Entry 8SNZ (X-ray diffraction, 2.17 A resolution); this record covers chain A.

Chain A:
Molecule: Flavodoxin
Source organism: Rhodopseudomonas palustris
Reference sequence: Q6N7Y7 (Q6N7Y7_RHOPA); numbering as in UniProt (aligned over 1-160)
Amino-acid sequence (167 residues; row label = number of the first residue in the row; numbers below 1 keep their minus sign (Ala-6 is residue -6)):
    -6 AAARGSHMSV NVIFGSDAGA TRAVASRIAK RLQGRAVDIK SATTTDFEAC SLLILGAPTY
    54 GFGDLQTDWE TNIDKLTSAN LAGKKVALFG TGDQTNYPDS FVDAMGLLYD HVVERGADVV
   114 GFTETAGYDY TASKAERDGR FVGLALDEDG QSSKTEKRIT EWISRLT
Construct notes: expression tag (-6 to 0)
Residues lining bound ligands: FMN (flavin mononucleotide): Gly8, Ser9, Asp10, Ala11, Gly12, Ala13, Thr14, Arg15, Pro51, Thr52, Tyr53, Gly54, Gly56, Thr84, Gly85, Asp86, Tyr90, Ser93, Phe94, Val95, Asp142
From the paper describing this entry:
  - binding site for flavin mononucleotide: Tyr53, Tyr90

Summary:
Bound to chain A: flavin mononucleotide. The paper reports a binding site for flavin mononucleotide at Tyr53
and Tyr90.
Chain A is Flavodoxin (Rhodopseudomonas palustris); the structure, X-ray Crystal Structure of FMN-bound
long-chain flavodoxin from Rhodopseudomonas palustris, was determined by X-ray diffraction (same publication
as 8V2Y).
